PDB entry 7QXI | electron microscopy, 3.40 A resolution | chains A and D of the 8 polymer chains in the assembly

Chain A:
Molecule: DNA-directed RNA polymerase subunit alpha
Source organism: Escherichia coli K-12
Notes: EC 2.7.7.6
UniProt: P0A7Z4 (RPOA_ECOLI); residues 1-329 here = UniProt positions 1-329
Sequence (329 residues; numbered 1 to 329; the number before each row is that of its first residue):
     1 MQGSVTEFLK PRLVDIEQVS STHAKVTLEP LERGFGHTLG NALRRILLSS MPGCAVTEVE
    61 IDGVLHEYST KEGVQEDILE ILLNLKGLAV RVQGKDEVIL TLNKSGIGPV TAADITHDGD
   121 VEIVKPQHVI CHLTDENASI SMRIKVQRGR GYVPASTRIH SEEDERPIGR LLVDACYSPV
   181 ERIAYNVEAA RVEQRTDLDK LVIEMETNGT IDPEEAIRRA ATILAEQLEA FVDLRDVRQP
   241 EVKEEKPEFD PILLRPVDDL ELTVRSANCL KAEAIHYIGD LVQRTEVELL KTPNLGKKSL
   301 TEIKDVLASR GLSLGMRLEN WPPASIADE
Disordered / not traced: 1-4, 238-247, 324-329
Curated features (UniProtKB/Swiss-Prot):
  - region: Glu162 to Glu165 (Required for interaction with Crp at class II promoters)
  - modified residue: Arg265 (ADP-ribosylarginine), Lys297 (N6-acetyllysine), Lys298 (N6-acetyllysine)
  - mutagenesis: Arg45 (R45C: In rpoA112; temperature-sensitive, blocks RNA polymerase assembly), Glu162 to Glu165 (5-fold decrease in CRP-class II promoter-dependent transcription), Glu165 (E165K: 5-fold decrease in CRP-class II promoter-dependent transcription), Arg191 (R191C: In rpoA101; temperature-sensitive)

Chain D:
Molecule: DNA-directed RNA polymerase subunit beta'
Source organism: Escherichia coli K-12
Notes: EC 2.7.7.6
UniProt: P0A8T7 (RPOC_ECOLI); residues 1-1407 here = UniProt positions 1-1407
Sequence (1407 residues; numbered 1 to 1407; the number before each row is that of its first residue):
     1 MKDLLKFLKA QTKTEEFDAI KIALASPDMI RSWSFGEVKK PETINYRTFK PERDGLFCAR
    61 IFGPVKDYEC LCGKYKRLKH RGVICEKCGV EVTQTKVRRE RMGHIELASP TAHIWFLKSL
   121 PSRIGLLLDM PLRDIERVLY FESYVVIEGG MTNLERQQIL TEEQYLDALE EFGDEFDAKM
   181 GAEAIQALLK SMDLEQECEQ LREELNETNS ETKRKKLTKR IKLLEAFVQS GNKPEWMILT
   241 VLPVLPPDLR PLVPLDGGRF ATSDLNDLYR RVINRNNRLK RLLDLAAPDI IVRNEKRMLQ
   301 EAVDALLDNG RRGRAITGSN KRPLKSLADM IKGKQGRFRQ NLLGKRVDYS GRSVITVGPY
   361 LRLHQCGLPK KMALELFKPF IYGKLELRGL ATTIKAAKKM VEREEAVVWD ILDEVIREHP
   421 VLLNRAPTLH RLGIQAFEPV LIEGKAIQLH PLVCAAYNAD FDGDQMAVHV PLTLEAQLEA
   481 RALMMSTNNI LSPANGEPII VPSQDVVLGL YYMTRDCVNA KGEGMVLTGP KEAERLYRSG
   541 LASLHARVKV RITEYEKDAN GELVAKTSLK DTTVGRAILW MIVPKGLPYS IVNQALGKKA
   601 ISKMLNTCYR ILGLKPTVIF ADQIMYTGFA YAARSGASVG IDDMVIPEKK HEIISEAEAE
   661 VAEIQEQFQS GLVTAGERYN KVIDIWAAAN DRVSKAMMDN LQTETVINRD GQEEKQVSFN
   721 SIYMMADSGA RGSAAQIRQL AGMRGLMAKP DGSIIETPIT ANFREGLNVL QYFISTHGAR
   781 KGLADTALKT ANSGYLTRRL VDVAQDLVVT EDDCGTHEGI MMTPVIEGGD VKEPLRDRVL
   841 GRVTAEDVLK PGTADILVPR NTLLHEQWCD LLEENSVDAV KVRSVVSCDT DFGVCAHCYG
   901 RDLARGHIIN KGEAIGVIAA QSIGEPGTQL TMRTFHIGGA ASRAAAESSI QVKNKGSIKL
   961 SNVKSVVNSS GKLVITSRNT ELKLIDEFGR TKESYKVPYG AVLAKGDGEQ VAGGETVANW
  1021 DPHTMPVITE VSGFVRFTDM IDGQTITRQT DELTGLSSLV VLDSAERTAG GKDLRPALKI
  1081 VDAQGNDVLI PGTDMPAQYF LPGKAIVQLE DGVQISSGDT LARIPQESGG TKDITGGLPR
  1141 VADLFEARRP KEPAILAEIS GIVSFGKETK GKRRLVITPV DGSDPYEEMI PKWRQLNVFE
  1201 GERVERGDVI SDGPEAPHDI LRLRGVHAVT RYIVNEVQDV YRLQGVKIND KHIEVIVRQM
  1261 LRKATIVNAG SSDFLEGEQV EYSRVKIANR ELEANGKVGA TYSRDLLGIT KASLATESFI
  1321 SAASFQETTR VLTEAAVAGK RDELRGLKEN VIVGRLIPAG TGYAYHQDRM RRRAAGEAPA
  1381 APQVTAEDAS ASLAELLNAG LGGSDNE
Disordered / not traced: 1, 934-946, 1050-1056, 1068-1074, 1089-1096, 1127-1132, 1377-1407
Curated features (UniProtKB/Swiss-Prot):
  - binding site (Zn(2+)): Cys70, Cys72, Cys85, Cys88, Cys814, Cys888, Cys895, Cys898
  - binding site (Mg(2+)): Asp460, Asp462, Asp464
  - modified residue: Lys983 (N6-acetyllysine)
  - mutagenesis: Gln504 (Q504P: Resistant to antibiotics salinamide A and B), Asn690 (N690D: Resistant to antibiotics salinamide A and B), Met697 (M697V: Resistant to antibiotics salinamide A and B), Ala735 (A735T: Resistant to antibiotics salinamide A and B), Arg738 (R738C/H/P/S: Resistant to antibiotics salinamide A and B), Ala748 (A748E: Resistant to antibiotics salinamide A and B), Pro758 (P758S/T: Resistant to antibiotics salinamide A and B), Phe763 (F763C: Resistant to antibiotics salinamide A and B), Ser775 (S775A: Resistant to antibiotics salinamide A and B), Ala779 (A779T/V: Resistant to antibiotics salinamide A and B), Arg780 (R780C: Resistant to antibiotics salinamide A and B), Gly782 (G782A/C: Resistant to antibiotics salinamide A and B), 1 further mutagenesis entry in UniProt

Interface between chain A and chain D:
Pairs across the interface (10):
  Asp250(A) - Leu390(D)
  Ile252(A) - Leu390(D)
  Leu253(A) - Thr392(D)
  Leu312(A) - Thr392(D)
  Leu312(A) - Thr393(D)
  Arg317(A) - Leu387(D)
  Leu318(A) - Glu386(D)
  Leu318(A) - Leu387(D)
  Leu318(A) - Gly389(D)
  Glu319(A) - Leu387(D)
Also at the interface, not in a pair above, chain D (7 interface residues in all): Arg388

Summary:
Chain A and chain D each contribute 7 residues to their interface. UniProt lists 6 mutagenesis sites on chain
A; 8 Zn2+-binding residues, 3 Mg2+-binding residues and 13 mutagenesis sites on chain D.
Chain A is DNA-directed RNA polymerase subunit alpha and chain D is DNA-directed RNA polymerase subunit beta',
both from Escherichia coli K-12; the structure, Cryo-EM structure of RNA polymerase-sigma54 holo enzyme with
promoter DNA closed complex, was determined by electron microscopy (same publication as 7QV9 and 7QWP).
